4LSR - chains G and L of the 3 polymer chains in the assembly; structure by X-ray diffraction, 2.28 A resolution.

Chain G:
Molecule: ENVELOPE GLYCOPROTEIN GP120 WITH LOOP D AND V5 FROM STRAIN ker_2018_11
Organism: Human immunodeficiency virus 1
Amino-acid sequence (356 residues; each row starts with the number of its first residue; note: 96 numbers in that range are skipped by the numbering (no residue carries them; nothing is unmodelled there)):
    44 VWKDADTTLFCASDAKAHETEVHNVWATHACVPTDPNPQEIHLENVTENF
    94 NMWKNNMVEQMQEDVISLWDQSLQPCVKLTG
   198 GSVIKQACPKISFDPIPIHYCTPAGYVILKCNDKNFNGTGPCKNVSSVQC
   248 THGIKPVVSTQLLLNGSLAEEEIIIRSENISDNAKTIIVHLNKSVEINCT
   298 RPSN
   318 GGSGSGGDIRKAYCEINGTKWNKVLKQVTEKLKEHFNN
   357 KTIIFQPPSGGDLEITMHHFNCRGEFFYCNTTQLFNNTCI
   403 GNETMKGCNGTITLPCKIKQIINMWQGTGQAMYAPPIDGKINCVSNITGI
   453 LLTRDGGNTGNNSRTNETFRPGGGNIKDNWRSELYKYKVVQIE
Not modelled in the structure: 318-323, 403-406, 495
Disulfide bonds: C54-C74, C119-C205, C218-C247, C228-C239, C296-C331, C378-C445, C395-C410
Glycans and other covalent adducts: N-acetylglucosamine (NAG) linked to N234, N262, N276, N289, N295, N334, N355, N386, N392

Chain L:
Molecule: Light chain of antibody vrc-CH31 (N70D mutation)
Organism: Homo sapiens
Notes: engineered mutation(s): N70D; antibody fragment or engineered binder
Amino-acid sequence (210 residues; row label = number of the first residue in the row; note: 4 numbers in that range are skipped by the numbering (no residue carries them; nothing is unmodelled there)):
     1 DIQMTQSPSSLSASLGDRVTITCQASRGIGKDLNWYQQKAGKAPKLLVSD
    51 ASTLEGGVPSRFSGSGFHQDFSLTISSLQAEDVATYFCQQY
    96 ETFGQGTKVDIKRTVAAPSVFIFPPSDEQLKSGTASVVCLLNNFYPREAK
   146 VQWKVDNALQSGNSQESVTEQDSKDSTYSLSSTLTLSKADYEKHKVYACE
   196 VTHQGLSSPVTKSFNRGEC
Not modelled in the structure: 213-214
Disulfide bonds: C23-C88, C134-C194
Small-molecule neighbours: N-acetylglucosamine (NAG; 2-acetamido-2-deoxy-beta-D-glucopyranose): G28, I29, G30, D32, Q90, Y91

Interface between chain G and chain L:
Contacting residue pairs (15; chain G residue first):
  N276(G) - D32(L)
  N276(G) - Y91(L)
  S278(G) - Y91(L)
  D279(G) - Y91(L)
  N280(G) - E96(L)  hydrogen bond
  N354(G) - R27(L)  hydrogen bond
  K357(G) - D1(L)
  G458(G) - E96(L)
  G459(G) - E96(L)  hydrogen bond (backbone-side chain)
  N460(G) - D1(L)  hydrogen bond (side chain-backbone)
  N460(G) - I2(L)  hydrogen bond (side chain-backbone)
  N460(G) - E96(L)
  N460(G) - T97(L)  hydrogen bond (backbone-side chain)
  N463(G) - Q3(L)
  E469(G) - D1(L)
Other interface residues (no listed pair), chain G (13 interface residues in all): F353, R456
Interface features reported in the paper:
  - residue pairs: E96(L)-G459(G) (hydrogen bond)
  - epitope / paratope residues, chain L: Y91(L), E96(L)

Summary:
13 residues of chain G face 8 of chain L across their interface, with 6 hydrogen bonds. Polar pairs include
N280(G)-E96(L), N354(G)-R27(L) and G459(G)-E96(L). The paper describes a hydrogen bond between E96(L) and
G459(G). Chain L binds N-acetylglucosamine. From the paper: epitope/paratope residues Y91(L) and E96(L).
Chain G is ENVELOPE GLYCOPROTEIN GP120 WITH LOOP D AND V5 FROM STRAIN ker_2018_11 (Human immunodeficiency
virus 1) and chain L is Light chain of antibody vrc-CH31 (N70D mutation) (Homo sapiens); the structure,
Crystal structure of broadly and potently neutralizing antibody VRC-CH31 in complex with HIV-1 clade A/E stran
..., was determined by X-ray diffraction (same publication as 4LSP, 4LSQ, 4LSS, 4LST, 4LSU and 4LSV).
